PDB entry 8VJL | electron microscopy, 3.50 A resolution | chains A and G of the 8 polymer chains in the assembly

# Chain A (and G)
Name: Stage IV sporulation protein FB
From: Bacillus subtilis subsp. subtilis str. 168
Notes: EC 3.4.24.-; chain G of this document is another copy of the same molecule, construct and numbering; everything in this record applies to it too
Reference sequence: P26937 (SP4FB_BACSU); numbering as in UniProt (aligned over 1-288)
Amino-acid sequence (314 residues; each row starts with the number of its first residue):
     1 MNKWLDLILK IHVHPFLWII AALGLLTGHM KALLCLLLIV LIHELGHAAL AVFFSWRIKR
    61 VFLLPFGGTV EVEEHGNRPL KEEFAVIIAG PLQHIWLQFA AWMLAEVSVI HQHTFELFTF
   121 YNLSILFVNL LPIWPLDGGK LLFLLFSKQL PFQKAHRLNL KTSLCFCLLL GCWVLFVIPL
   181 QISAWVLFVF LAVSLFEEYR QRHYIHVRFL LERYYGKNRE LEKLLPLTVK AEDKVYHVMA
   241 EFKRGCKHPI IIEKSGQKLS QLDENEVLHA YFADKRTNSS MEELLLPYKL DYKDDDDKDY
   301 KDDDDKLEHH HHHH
Disordered / not traced: 289-314
Construct notes: expression tag (289-314)
Ligand contacts:
  - Lauryl Maltose Neopentyl Glycol (LMN), molecule 1: Leu17, Ile20, His29, Ala32, Leu33, Leu36, Leu37, Leu64, Pro65, Gly67, His113, Leu117, Tyr121, Ser183, Val186
  - Lauryl Maltose Neopentyl Glycol (LMN), molecule 2: Leu25, Leu26, Thr27, Gly28
Curated features (UniProtKB/Swiss-Prot):
  - active site: Glu44
  - binding site (Zn(2+)): His43, His47, Asp137
  - mutagenesis: His43 (H43F: Loss of activity), Glu44 (E44A/Q: Loss of activity; E44D: Partial activity), His47 (H47F: Loss of activity)
Reported in the primary citation:
  - catalytic residues: Glu44 (citing earlier work)
  - mutagenesis - E44Q: abolished catalytic activity with RNA polymerase sigma factor
  - contacts within the chain: Glu83-Arg244 (salt bridge)
  - mutagenesis - E83A, H203A, Y204A, H206A, R208A, F209A, E212A, Y215A, R244A: unchanged catalytic activity with RNA polymerase sigma factor
  - mutagenesis - Y204A/R208A, R213A: decreased catalytic activity with RNA polymerase sigma factor
  - binding site for Lauryl Maltose Neopentyl Glycol: Phe66
  - catalytic residues: His43, His47, Asp137 (by similarity / conservation)

# Interface between chain A and chain G
Residue-residue contacts - 5 pairs, chain A then chain G:
  Trp18(A) - Phe16(G)
  Leu26(A) - Ile20(G)
  Leu26(A) - Leu23(G)  hydrophobic
  Leu26(A) - Gly24(G)
  Leu26(A) - His29(G)  hydrogen bond (backbone-side chain)
Also at the interface, not in a pair above, chain A (7 interface residues in all): Ile19, Ala22, Leu23, Met30, Leu34
Also at the interface, not in a pair above, chain G (9 interface residues in all): Ile19, Thr27, Ile182, Trp185

# Overview
7 residues of chain A and 9 residues of chain G are in contact; the contacts include 1 hydrogen bond. Its one
hydrogen-bonded contact is Leu26(A)-His29(G). From the paper: catalytic residues Glu44(A), His43(A) and
His47(A) among others; Y204A/R208A and R213A of chain A reduce catalytic activity with RNA polymerase sigma
factor; 12 substitutions were tested in all.
Both chains are Stage IV sporulation protein FB (Bacillus subtilis subsp. subtilis str. 168). Entry 8VJL
(SpoIVFB:pro-sigmaK complex) was determined by electron microscopy (same publication as 8VJM).
